2PXR - chain C; structure by X-ray diffraction, 1.50 A resolution.

[Chain C]
Name: Gag-Pol polyprotein (Pr160Gag-Pol)
From: Human immunodeficiency virus 1
Notes: fragment: N-Terminal Domain
UniProt: P12497 (POL_HV1N5); residues 1-146 here correspond to UniProt positions 133-278 (UniProt number = residue number + 132)
Sequence (146 residues; numbered 1 to 146; the number before each row is that of its first residue):
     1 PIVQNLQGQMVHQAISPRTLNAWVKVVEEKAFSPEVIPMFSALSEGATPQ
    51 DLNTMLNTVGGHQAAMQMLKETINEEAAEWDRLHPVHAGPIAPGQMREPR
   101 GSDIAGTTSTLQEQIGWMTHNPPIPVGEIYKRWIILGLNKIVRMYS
Not modelled in the structure: 146
Metal / ion sites: Zn2+ site 1: His84, His87, Glu98; Zn2+ site 2 near His120 (its only coordinating residue here)
UniProt features mapped onto this chain:
  - region: Asn57 to Gln95 (Interaction with human PPIA/CYPA and NUP153)
  - site: Gly89, Pro90 (Cis/trans isomerization of proline peptide bond)
  - modified residue: Ser16 (Phosphoserine)
From the paper describing this entry:
  - conformationally variable residues (order/disorder transition, side-chain flip): Ala31, Phe32, His62, Tyr145

[In short]
The Zn2+ site 1 is built by His84, His87 and Glu98. From the paper: conformational variability at Ala31, Phe32
and His62 among others.
Chain C is Gag-Pol polyprotein (Pr160Gag-Pol) (Human immunodeficiency virus 1); the structure, Crystal
Structure of HIV-1 CA146 in the Presence of CAP-1, was determined by X-ray diffraction together with 2PWM and
2PWO from the same study.
